Entry 7CIZ (X-ray diffraction, 1.80 A resolution); this record covers chains A and H of the 4 polymer chains in the assembly.

[Chain A]
Protein: Histone H3.3
Organism: Homo sapiens
Reference sequence: P84243 (H33_HUMAN); residues 57-135 here correspond to UniProt positions 58-136 (UniProt number = residue number + 1)
Amino-acid sequence (79 residues; row label = number of the first residue in the row):
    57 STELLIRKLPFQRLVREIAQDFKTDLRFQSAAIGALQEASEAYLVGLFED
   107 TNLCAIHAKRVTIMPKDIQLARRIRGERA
Disordered / not traced: 135
Swiss-Prot annotation at these positions:
  - modified residue: Ser57 (Phosphoserine), Lys64 (N6-(2-hydroxyisobutyryl)lysine), Lys79 (N6,N6,N6-trimethyllysine), Thr80 (Phosphothreonine), Ser86 (Phosphoserine), Thr107 (Phosphothreonine), Lys115 (N6-acetyllysine), Lys122 (N6-(2-hydroxyisobutyryl)lysine)

[Chain H]
Protein: DnaJ homolog subfamily C member 9
Organism: Homo sapiens
Reference sequence: Q8WXX5 (DNJC9_HUMAN); residues 180-249 here = UniProt positions 180-249
Amino-acid sequence (75 residues; row label = number of the first residue in the row):
   175 GPLGSKESKQKMNARKRRAQEEAKEAEMSRKELGLDEGVDSLKAAIQSRQ
   225 KDRQKEMDNFLAQMEAKYSKSSKGG
Disordered / not traced: 175-211, 245-249
Construct notes: expression tag (175-179); engineered mutation Ser243 (Cys in Q8WXX5)
What the authors report for this chain:
  - mutagenesis - C243S: unchanged binding to histone

[How chain A and chain H interact]
Contacting residue pairs - 22 pairs, chain A then chain H:
  Ala87(A) with Tyr242(H)
  Ala91(A) with Met238(H), hydrophobic
  Glu94(A) with Phe234(H)
  Gly102(A) with Arg227(H), hydrogen bond (backbone-side chain)
  Glu105(A) with Arg223(H), hydrogen bond (backbone-side chain); Arg227(H), salt bridge
  Asp106(A) with Ile220(H); Arg223(H), salt bridge; Arg227(H), salt bridge
  Leu109(A) with Leu216(H), hydrophobic; Ala219(H), hydrophobic; Arg223(H)
  Cys110(A) with Leu216(H); Ile220(H), hydrophobic
  His113(A) with Gly212(H); Val213(H), hydrogen bond (side chain-backbone)
  Ile130(A) with Leu216(H), hydrophobic; Lys217(H); Ile220(H), hydrophobic
  Arg131(A) with Ile220(H); Gln224(H), hydrogen bond; Arg227(H)
Interface residues without a listed pair, chain A (13 interface residues in all): Ala95, Leu126
Interface residues without a listed pair, chain H (13 interface residues in all): Met231
The authors on this interface:
  - hot spots on chain H (mutagenesis) - Q224A/R227A, F234A/L235A, M238A/Y242A: decreased binding to MCM2 HBD-H3.3-H4 complex

[Summary]
The chain A/chain H interface involves 13 residues from each chain; the contacts include 4 hydrogen bonds and
3 salt bridges. Polar pairs include Glu105(A)-Arg227(H), Asp106(A)-Arg223(H) and Asp106(A)-Arg227(H). From the
paper: Q224A/R227A, F234A/L235A and M238A/Y242A of chain H reduce binding to MCM2 HBD-H3.3-H4 complex; C243S
of chain H leaves binding to histone unchanged.
Chain A is Histone H3.3 and chain H is DnaJ homolog subfamily C member 9, both from Homo sapiens; the
structure, Crystal structure of DNAJC9 HBD helix2 in complex with H3.3-H4 dimer and MCM2 HBD, was determined
by X-ray diffraction together with 7CJ0 from the same study.
